PDB entry 1U8G | X-ray diffraction, 2.20 A resolution | chains A and I of the 3 polymer chains in the assembly

Chain A:
Protein: Protease retropepsin
Organism: Human immunodeficiency virus 1
Notes: EC 3.4.23.16
UniProt: P03367 (POL_HV1BR); residues 1-99 here correspond to UniProt positions 69-167 (UniProt number = residue number + 68)
Chain sequence (99 residues; row label = number of the first residue in the row):
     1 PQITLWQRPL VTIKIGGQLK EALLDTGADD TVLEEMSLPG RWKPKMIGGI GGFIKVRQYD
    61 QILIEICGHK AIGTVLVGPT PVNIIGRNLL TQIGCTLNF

Chain I:
Protein: peptidomimetic inhibitor KI2-PHE-GLU-GLU-NH2
Chain sequence (5 residues; each row starts with the number of its first residue):
     1 XFEEX
Modified / non-standard residues: KI2 (3-benzyloxycarbonylamino-2-hydroxy-4-phenyl-butyric acid) at position 1; NH2 (amino group) at position 5

Interface between chain A and chain I:
Residue-residue contacts - 30 pairs, chain A then chain I:
  Arg8(A) with Phe2(I); Glu4(I), salt bridge
  Leu23(A) with Phe2(I), hydrophobic
  Asp25(A) with KI2_1(I); Phe2(I), hydrogen bond (side chain-backbone)
  Gly27(A) with KI2_1(I); Phe2(I); Glu3(I), hydrogen bond (backbone-backbone)
  Ala28(A) with KI2_1(I); Glu3(I)
  Asp29(A) with Glu3(I), hydrogen bond (backbone-side chain); Glu4(I)
  Asp30(A) with KI2_1(I), covalent bond; Glu3(I), hydrogen bond (backbone-side chain)
  Val32(A) with KI2_1(I)
  Ile47(A) with KI2_1(I); Glu3(I); Glu4(I)
  Gly48(A) with KI2_1(I); Glu3(I); Glu4(I), hydrogen bond (backbone-backbone)
  Gly49(A) with KI2_1(I); Phe2(I)
  Ile50(A) with KI2_1(I); Phe2(I); Glu3(I)
  Pro81(A) with KI2_1(I)
  Val82(A) with KI2_1(I); Phe2(I), hydrophobic
  Ile84(A) with Glu3(I)
Also at the interface, not in a pair above, chain A (17 interface residues in all): Thr31, Leu76
Also at the interface, not in a pair above, chain I (5 interface residues in all): NH2_5

In short:
The interface between chain A and chain I involves 17 residues on one side and 5 on the other, with 1 covalent
bond, 5 hydrogen bonds and 1 salt bridge. Polar pairs include Arg8(A)-Glu4(I), Asp25(A)-Phe2(I) and
Asp29(A)-Glu3(I).
Chain A is Protease retropepsin (Human immunodeficiency virus 1) and chain I is peptidomimetic inhibitor
KI2-PHE-GLU-GLU-NH2; the structure, Crystal structure of a HIV-1 Protease in complex with peptidomimetic
inhibitor KI2-PHE-GLU-GLU-NH2, was determined by X-ray diffraction.
